PDB entry 6XNF | X-ray diffraction, 2.00 A resolution | chains B and C of the 3 polymer chains in the assembly

[Chain B (and C)]
Protein: GCN4-p1 peptide with A16
Notes: chain C of this document is another copy of the same molecule, construct and numbering; everything in this record applies to it too
Reference sequence: P03069 (GCN4_YEAST); residues 1-30 here correspond to UniProt positions 249-278 (UniProt number = residue number + 248)
Amino-acid sequence (30 residues; row label = number of the first residue in the row):
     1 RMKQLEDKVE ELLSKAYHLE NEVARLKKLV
Sequence notes: engineered mutation A16 (Asn264 in P03069)
Curated features (UniProtKB/Swiss-Prot):
  - region: L5 to L26 (Leucine-zipper)

[Chain B / chain C interface]
Contacting residue pairs - 20 pairs, chain B then chain C:
  R1(B) with M2(C); K3(C); E6(C), salt bridge
  M2(B) with M2(C), hydrophobic
  L5(B) with M2(C); L5(C), hydrophobic; E6(C); V9(C), hydrophobic
  V9(B) with V9(C), hydrophobic
  L12(B) with L12(C), hydrophobic; L13(C), hydrophobic
  K15(B) with E20(C), salt bridge
  L19(B) with E20(C)
  E22(B) with K27(C), salt bridge
  V23(B) with V23(C), hydrophobic
  L26(B) with V23(C), hydrophobic; L26(C), hydrophobic; V30(C), hydrophobic
  L29(B) with V30(C), hydrophobic
  V30(B) with V30(C), hydrophobic
Other interface residues (no listed pair), chain B (13 interface residues in all): K8
Other interface residues (no listed pair), chain C (15 interface residues in all): A16, Y17, L19

[Summary]
13 residues of chain B face 15 of chain C across their interface, with 3 salt bridges. Polar contacts include
R1(B)-E6(C), K15(B)-E20(C) and E22(B)-K27(C).
Both chains are GCN4-p1 peptide with A16. Entry 6XNF (GCN4-p1 Peptide Trimer with Tetrafluoroiodophenylalanine
residue at position 16 (TFI-F16)) was determined by X-ray diffraction.
